Entry 9JIS (X-ray diffraction, 1.41 A resolution); this record covers chains A and B.

[Chain A (and B)]
Protein: Transthyretin
Organism: Homo sapiens
Notes: chain B of this document is another copy of the same molecule, construct and numbering; everything in this record applies to it too
UniProt: P02766 (TTHY_HUMAN); residues -19 to 127 here correspond to UniProt positions 1-147 (UniProt number = residue number + 20)
Amino-acid sequence (159 residues; each row starts with the number of its first residue; numbers below 1 keep their minus sign (Met-31 is residue -31)):
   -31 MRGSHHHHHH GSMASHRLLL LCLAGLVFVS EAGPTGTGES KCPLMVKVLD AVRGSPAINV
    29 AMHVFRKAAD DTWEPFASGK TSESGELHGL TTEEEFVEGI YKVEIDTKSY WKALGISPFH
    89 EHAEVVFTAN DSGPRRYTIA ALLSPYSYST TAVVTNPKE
Unresolved in the structure: -31 to 9, 126-127
Differences from the reference sequence: initiating methionine (-31); expression tag (-30 to -20); engineered mutation Met30 (Val50 in P02766)
Ion coordination: Na+ near Asp99 (its only coordinating residue here)
Ligand contacts: Aclonifen (A1L38): Lys15, Leu17, Ala108, Ala109, Leu110, Ser117, Thr118, Thr119
UniProt features mapped onto this chain:
  - binding site (L-thyroxine): Lys15, Glu54, Ser117
  - modified residue: Cys10 (Sulfocysteine), Glu42 (4-carboxyglutamate), Ser52 (Phosphoserine)
  - glycosylation: Asn98 (N-linked (GlcNAc...) asparagine)

[How chain A and chain B interact]
Pairs across the interface (40; chain A residue first):
  Ile68(A) - Glu89(B)
  Phe87(A) - Phe95(B)
  Phe87(A) - Tyr105(B)  hydrophobic
  Phe87(A) - Ile107(B)  hydrophobic
  Phe87(A) - Ala120(B)  hydrophobic
  Phe87(A) - Val122(B)  hydrophobic
  His88(A) - Val93(B)
  His88(A) - Val94(B)
  Glu89(A) - Ile68(B)
  Glu89(A) - Val94(B)  hydrogen bond (backbone-backbone)
  Glu89(A) - Thr96(B)  hydrogen bond
  His90(A) - Val94(B)
  Glu92(A) - Glu92(B)
  Glu92(A) - Tyr116(B)  hydrogen bond (backbone-side chain)
  Val93(A) - His88(B)
  Val94(A) - His88(B)
  Val94(A) - Glu89(B)  hydrogen bond (backbone-backbone)
  Val94(A) - His90(B)
  Phe95(A) - Phe87(B)  hydrophobic
  Thr96(A) - Glu89(B)  hydrogen bond
  Tyr105(A) - Phe87(B)  hydrophobic
  Ile107(A) - Phe87(B)  hydrophobic
  Tyr114(A) - Thr119(B)  hydrogen bond (backbone-side chain)
  Tyr114(A) - Ala120(B)  hydrogen bond (backbone-backbone)
  Ser115(A) - Thr118(B)  hydrogen bond (side chain-backbone)
  Ser115(A) - Thr119(B)
  Tyr116(A) - Glu92(B)  hydrogen bond (side chain-backbone)
  Tyr116(A) - Tyr116(B)
  Tyr116(A) - Ser117(B)
  Tyr116(A) - Thr118(B)  hydrogen bond (backbone-backbone)
  Ser117(A) - Tyr116(B)
  Ser117(A) - Ser117(B)  hydrogen bond
  Thr118(A) - Ser115(B)  hydrogen bond (backbone-side chain)
  Thr118(A) - Tyr116(B)  hydrogen bond (backbone-backbone)
  Thr119(A) - Tyr114(B)  hydrogen bond (side chain-backbone)
  Thr119(A) - Ser115(B)
  Ala120(A) - Phe87(B)  hydrophobic
  Ala120(A) - Tyr114(B)  hydrogen bond (backbone-backbone)
  Val122(A) - Phe87(B)  hydrophobic
  Val122(A) - Tyr114(B)  hydrophobic
Also at the interface, not in a pair above, chain A (21 interface residues in all): Lys76
Also at the interface, not in a pair above, chain B (21 interface residues in all): Lys76

[In short]
The chain A/chain B interface involves 21 residues from each chain; the contacts include 15 hydrogen bonds.
Among the polar pairs are Glu89(A)-Thr96(B), Glu92(A)-Tyr116(B) and Tyr114(A)-Thr119(B). Bound to chain A:
Aclonifen. UniProt lists 3 L-thyroxine-binding residues on chain A.
Chain A and chain B are both Transthyretin (Homo sapiens); the structure, Crystal structure of V30M-TTR in
complex with aclonifen, was determined by X-ray diffraction together with 9JIQ and 9JIR from the same study.
